PDB entry 6U7E | X-ray diffraction, 3.00 A resolution | chains A and C

# Chain A
Protein: Aminopeptidase N
Source organism: Homo sapiens
Notes: EC 3.4.11.2; fragment: ectodomain
UniProtKB: P15144 (AMPN_HUMAN); residue numbers follow UniProt; this construct covers 66-967
Amino-acid sequence (906 residues; numbered 62 to 967; the number before each row is that of its first residue):
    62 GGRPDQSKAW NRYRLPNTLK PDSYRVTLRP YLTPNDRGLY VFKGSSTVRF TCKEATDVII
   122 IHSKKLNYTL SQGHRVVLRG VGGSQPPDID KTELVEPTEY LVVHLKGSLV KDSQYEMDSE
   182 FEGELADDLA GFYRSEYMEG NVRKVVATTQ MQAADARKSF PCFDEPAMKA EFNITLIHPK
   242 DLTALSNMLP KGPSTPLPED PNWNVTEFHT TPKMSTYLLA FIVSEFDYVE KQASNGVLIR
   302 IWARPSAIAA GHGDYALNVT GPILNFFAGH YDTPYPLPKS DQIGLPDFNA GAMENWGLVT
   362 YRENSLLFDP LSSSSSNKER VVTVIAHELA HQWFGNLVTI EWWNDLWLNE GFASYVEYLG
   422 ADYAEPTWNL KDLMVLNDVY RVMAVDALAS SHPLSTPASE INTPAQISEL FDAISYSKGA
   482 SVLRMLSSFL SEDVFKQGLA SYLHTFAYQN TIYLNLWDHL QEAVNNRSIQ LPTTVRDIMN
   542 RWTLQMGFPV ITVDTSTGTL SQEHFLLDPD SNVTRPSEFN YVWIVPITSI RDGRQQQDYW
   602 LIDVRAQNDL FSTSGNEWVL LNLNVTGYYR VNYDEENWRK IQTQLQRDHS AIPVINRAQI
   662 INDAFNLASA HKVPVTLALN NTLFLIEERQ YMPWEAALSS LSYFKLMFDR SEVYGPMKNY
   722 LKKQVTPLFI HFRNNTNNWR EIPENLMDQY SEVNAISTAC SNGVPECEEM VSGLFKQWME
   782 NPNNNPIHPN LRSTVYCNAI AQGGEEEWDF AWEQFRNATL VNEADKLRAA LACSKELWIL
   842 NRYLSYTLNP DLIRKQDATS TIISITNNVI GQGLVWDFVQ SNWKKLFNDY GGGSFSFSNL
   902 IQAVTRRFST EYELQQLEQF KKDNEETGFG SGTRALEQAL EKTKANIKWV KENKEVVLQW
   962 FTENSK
Unresolved in the structure: 62-67
Differences from the reference sequence: expression tag (62-65)
UniProt features mapped onto this chain:
  - region: Asp288 to Ser295 (Necessary and sufficient to mediate interaction with HCoV-229E)
  - active site: Glu389 (Proton acceptor)
  - binding site (substrate): Gly352 to Asn356
  - binding site (Zn(2+)): His388, His392, Glu411
  - site: Tyr477 (Transition state stabilizer)
  - modified residue (Sulfotyrosine): Tyr176, Tyr419, Tyr424, Tyr913
  - glycosylation (N-linked (GlcNAc...) asparagine): Asn128, Asn234, Asn265, Asn319, Asn527, Asn573, Asn625, Asn681, Asn735, Asn818
  - natural variant: Ile603 (I603K; I603M)
  - mutagenesis: Asp288 to Ser295 (No change in receptor activity and HCoV-229E infection; Complete loss of receptor activity and blocks HCoV-229E infection. No loss of enzymatic activity), Glu291 to Gln293 (Complete loss of receptor activity and blocks HCoV-229E infection. No loss of enzymatic activity), Glu291 (E291N: No change of receptor activity and HCoV-229E infection), Gln293 (Q293T: No change of receptor activity and HCoV-229E infection), His392 (H392A: Loss of aminopeptidase activity), Asn818 (N818E: Very low receptor activity and HCoV-229E infection)
Disulfides: Cys761-Cys768, Cys798-Cys834
Glycans and other covalent adducts: N-acetylglucosamine (NAG) linked to Asn128, Asn234, Asn265, Asn319, Asn625, Asn681
Bound ions: Zn2+: His388, His392, Glu411

# Chain C
Protein: Spike glycoprotein
Source organism: Human coronavirus 229E
Amino-acid sequence (145 residues; numbered 289 to 433; the number before each row is that of its first residue):
   289 GGRPLPVYHK HMFIVLYVDF KLQSGVGRCF NCRPAVVNIT LANFNETKGP LCVDTSHFTT
   349 KFVGANFGRW SASINTGNCP FSFGKVNNFV KFGSVCFSLK DIPGGCAMPI VANLAYLNSY
   409 TIGTLYVSWS DGDGITGVPQ PVEGV
Unresolved in the structure: 289-301, 377-382, 417-433
Disulfides: Cys317-Cys320, Cys340-Cys384, Cys367-Cys394
Glycans and other covalent adducts: N-acetylglucosamine (NAG) linked to Asn326, Asn333

# Chain A / chain C interface
Residue-residue contacts - 23 pairs, chain A then chain C:
  Asp242(A) - Val314(C)
  Thr244(A) - Val314(C)
  Thr244(A) - Gly315(C)
  Glu286(A) - Val314(C)
  Phe287(A) - Gly315(C)  hydrogen bond (backbone-backbone)
  Asp288(A) - Gly315(C)
  Asp288(A) - Arg316(C)  salt bridge
  Tyr289(A) - Gly315(C)
  Tyr289(A) - Arg316(C)  hydrogen bond (backbone-backbone)
  Tyr289(A) - Cys317(C)
  Tyr289(A) - Phe318(C)  hydrogen bond (backbone-backbone)
  Val290(A) - Phe318(C)  hydrophobic
  Val290(A) - Asn319(C)
  Glu291(A) - Cys317(C)
  Glu291(A) - Asn319(C)  hydrogen bond (backbone-side chain)
  Glu291(A) - Cys320(C)  hydrogen bond
  Ile309(A) - Phe318(C)  hydrophobic
  Ala310(A) - Phe318(C)  hydrophobic
  Ala310(A) - Arg357(C)  hydrogen bond (backbone-side chain)
  Ala311(A) - Arg357(C)
  Gly312(A) - Arg357(C)
  Asp315(A) - Arg357(C)  salt bridge
  Asp315(A) - Leu405(C)
Interface residues without a listed pair, chain A (16 interface residues in all): Leu243, Trp303, Leu318
Interface features reported in the paper:
  - residue pairs: Asp288(A)-Arg316(C) (salt bridge), Tyr289(A)-Cys317(C) (pi stacking), Glu291(A)-Asn319(C) (backbone contact), Asp315(A)-Arg357(C) (salt bridge)
  - interface residues, chain A: Phe287(A), Asp288(A)
  - interface residues, chain C: Val314(C), Gly315(C)

# Summary
Chain A and chain C form an interface of 16 and 9 residues respectively, with 6 hydrogen bonds and 2 salt
bridges. Polar pairs include Asp288(A)-Arg316(C), Asp315(A)-Arg357(C) and Glu291(A)-Asn319(C). The paper
describes salt bridges between Asp288(A) and Arg316(C) and Asp315(A) and Arg357(C); pi stacking between
Tyr289(A) and Cys317(C); a backbone contact between Glu291(A) and Asn319(C). From the paper: interface
residues Phe287(A), Asp288(A) and Val314(C) among others.
Chain A is Aminopeptidase N (Homo sapiens) and chain C is Spike glycoprotein (Human coronavirus 229E); the
structure, HCoV-229E RBD Class III in complex with human APN, was determined by X-ray diffraction, deposited
together with 6U7G and 6U7H.
